Entry 8XJL (electron microscopy, 2.77 A resolution); this record covers chains B and E of the 5 polymer chains in the assembly.

[Chain B]
Molecule: Guanine nucleotide-binding protein G(I)/G(S)/G(T) subunit beta-1
Organism: Homo sapiens
UniProtKB: P62873 (GBB1_HUMAN); residues 2-340 here = UniProt positions 2-340
Amino-acid sequence (376 residues; row label = number of the first residue in the row; numbers below 1 keep their minus sign (Met-9 is residue -9)):
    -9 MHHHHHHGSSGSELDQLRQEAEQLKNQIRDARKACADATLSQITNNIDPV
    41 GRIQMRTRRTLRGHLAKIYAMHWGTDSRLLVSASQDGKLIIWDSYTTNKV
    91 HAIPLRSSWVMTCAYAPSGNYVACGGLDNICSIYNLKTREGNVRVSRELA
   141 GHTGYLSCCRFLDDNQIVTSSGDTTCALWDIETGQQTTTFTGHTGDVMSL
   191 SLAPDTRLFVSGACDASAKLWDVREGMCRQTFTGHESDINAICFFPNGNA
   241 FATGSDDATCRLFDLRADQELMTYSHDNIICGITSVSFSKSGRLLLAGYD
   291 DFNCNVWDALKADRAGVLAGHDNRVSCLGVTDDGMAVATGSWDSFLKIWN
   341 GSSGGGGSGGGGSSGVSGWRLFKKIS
Disordered / not traced: -9 to 1, 344-366
Sequence notes: initiating methionine (-9); expression tag (-8 to 1, 341-366)
UniProt features mapped onto this chain:
  - modified residue: Ser2 (N-acetylserine), His266 (Phosphohistidine)
  - natural variant: Leu30 (L30F: In MRD42; uncertain significance), Arg52 (R52G: In MRD42), Gly64 (G64V: In MRD42), Asp76 (D76E: In MRD42; D76G: In MRD42), Gly77 (G77S: In MRD42), Lys78 (K78R: In MRD42), Ile80 (I80N: In MRD42; I80T: In MRD42), His91 (H91R: In MRD42; uncertain significance), Ala92 (A92T: In MRD42), Pro94 (P94S: In MRD42), Leu95 (L95P: In MRD42), Arg96 (R96L: In MRD42), 5 further natural variant entries in UniProt

[Chain E]
Molecule: Antibody fragment scFv16
Organism: synthetic construct
Notes: antibody fragment or engineered binder
Amino-acid sequence (254 residues; numbered 1 to 255; 1 number in that range is skipped by the numbering (no residue carries it; nothing is unmodelled there); the number before each row is that of its first residue):
     1 VQLVESGGGLVQPGGSRKLSCSASGFAFSSFGMHWVRQAPEKGLEWVAYI
    51 SSGSGTIYYADTVKGRFTISRDDPKNTLFLQMTSLRSEDTAMYYCVRSIY
   101 YYGSSPFDFWGQGTTLTVS
   121 SGGGGSGGGGSGGGGSDIVMTQATSSVPVTPGESVSISCRSSKSLLHSNG
   171 NTYLYWFLQRPGQSPQLLIYRMSNLASGVPDRFSGSGSGTAFTLTISRLE
   221 AEDVGVYYCMQHLEYPLTFGAGTKLELLEENLYFQ
Disordered / not traced: 121-136, 248-255
Cystine bridges: Cys21-Cys95, Cys159-Cys229

[Chain B / chain E interface]
Residue-residue contacts (13; chain B residue first):
  Asp66(B) - Tyr102(E)
  Arg68(B) - Tyr102(E)
  Leu69(B) - Tyr102(E)  hydrophobic
  Asp83(B) - Tyr102(E)
  Val90(B) - Tyr101(E)  hydrophobic
  Arg129(B) - Val1(E)
  Arg129(B) - Arg97(E)  hydrogen bond (backbone-side chain)
  Glu130(B) - Gly25(E)
  Glu130(B) - Phe26(E)
  Glu130(B) - Ala27(E)  hydrogen bond (backbone-backbone)
  Glu130(B) - Phe31(E)
  Gly131(B) - Phe31(E)
  Gly131(B) - Ile99(E)
Other interface residues (no listed pair), chain B (10 interface residues in all): His91, Asn132
Other interface residues (no listed pair), chain E (11 interface residues in all): Asp108, Phe109

[Summary]
The interface between chain B and chain E involves 10 residues on one side and 11 on the other; the contacts
include 2 hydrogen bonds. Polar pairs include Arg129(B)-Arg97(E) and Glu130(B)-Ala27(E).
Here chain B is Guanine nucleotide-binding protein G(I)/G(S)/G(T) subunit beta-1 (Homo sapiens) and chain E is
Antibody fragment scFv16 (synthetic construct). Entry 8XJL (PGF2-alpha bound Prostaglandin F2-alpha
receptor-Gq Protein Complex) was determined by electron microscopy (same publication as 8XJK, 8XJM, 8XJN and
8XJO).
